Entry 1GWF (X-ray diffraction, 1.96 A resolution); this record covers chain A.

# Chain A
Name: Catalase
Source organism: Micrococcus luteus
Notes: EC 1.11.1.6
UniProtKB: P29422 (CATA_MICLU); numbering as in UniProt (aligned over 1-503)
Chain sequence (503 residues; row label = number of the first residue in the row):
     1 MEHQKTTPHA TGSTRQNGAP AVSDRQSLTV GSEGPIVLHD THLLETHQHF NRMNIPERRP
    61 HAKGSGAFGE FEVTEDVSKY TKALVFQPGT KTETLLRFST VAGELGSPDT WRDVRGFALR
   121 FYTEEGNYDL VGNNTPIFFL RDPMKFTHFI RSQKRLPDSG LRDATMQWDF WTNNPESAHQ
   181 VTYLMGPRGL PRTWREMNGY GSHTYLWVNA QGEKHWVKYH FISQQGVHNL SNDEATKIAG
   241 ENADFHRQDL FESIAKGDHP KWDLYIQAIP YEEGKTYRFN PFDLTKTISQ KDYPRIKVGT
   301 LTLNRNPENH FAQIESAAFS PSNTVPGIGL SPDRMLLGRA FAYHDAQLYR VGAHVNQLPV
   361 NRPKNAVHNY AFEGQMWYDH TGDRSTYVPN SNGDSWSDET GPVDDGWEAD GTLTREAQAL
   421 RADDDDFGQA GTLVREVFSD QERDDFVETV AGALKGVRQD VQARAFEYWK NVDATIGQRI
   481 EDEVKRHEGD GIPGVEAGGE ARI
Not modelled in the structure: 1-5
Differences from the reference sequence: conflict Ile-503 (Met in P29422)
Modified positions: Met-53, Met-144, Met-166, Met-185, Met-376 (methionine sulfoxide; SME)
Ion coordination: heme Fe: Tyr-343 (together with oxygen atom)
Ligand contacts:
  - heme (HEM): His-47, Asn-51, Arg-58, Arg-59, Pro-60, His-61, Arg-97, Ser-99, Gly-116, Phe-117, Ala-118, Val-131, Gly-132, Asn-133, Phe-138, Pro-143, Phe-146, Gly-201, Ser-202, His-203, Leu-284, Ala-317, Phe-319, Met-335, Arg-339, Ala-342, Tyr-343, Ala-346, Gln-347, Arg-350
  - oxygen atom (O): Pro-60, His-61, Phe-146, Tyr-343
What the authors report for this chain:
  - post-translational modification sites: Met-53, Met-144, Met-166, Met-185, Met-376
  - heme coordination: Tyr-343
  - conformationally variable residues: Phe-146, Arg-339, Tyr-343
  - specificity-determining residues: Ala-164, Ala-453, Ile-492, Val-495 (proposed by the authors, not directly observed)

# Summary
Ligands of chain A: heme and oxygen atom. The paper reports heme coordination by Tyr-343; specificity
determinants Ala-164, Ala-453 and Ile-492 among others.
Chain A is Catalase (Micrococcus luteus); the structure, Compound II structure of Micrococcus Lysodeikticus
catalase, was determined by X-ray diffraction, deposited together with 1GWE and 1GWH.
